1FNQ - chains L and M of the 3 polymer chains in the assembly; structure by X-ray diffraction, 2.60 A resolution.

# Chain L
Name: Reaction center protein L chain
Source organism: Rhodobacter sphaeroides
Reference sequence: P02954 (RCEL_RHOSH); residues 1-281 here = UniProt positions 1-281
Sequence (281 residues; each row starts with the number of its first residue):
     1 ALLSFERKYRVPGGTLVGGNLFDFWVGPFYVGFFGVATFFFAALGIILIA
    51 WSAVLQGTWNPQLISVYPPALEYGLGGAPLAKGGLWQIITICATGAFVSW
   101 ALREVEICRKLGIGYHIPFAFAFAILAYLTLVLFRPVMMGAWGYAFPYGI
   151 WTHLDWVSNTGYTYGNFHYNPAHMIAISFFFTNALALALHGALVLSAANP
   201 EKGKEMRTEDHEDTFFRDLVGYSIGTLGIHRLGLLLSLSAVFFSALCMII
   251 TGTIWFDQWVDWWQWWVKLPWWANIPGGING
Sequence notes: engineered mutation E209 (Pro in P02954)
Bound ions: bacteriochlorophyll a Mg site 1 near H153 (its only coordinating residue here); bacteriochlorophyll a Mg site 2 near H173 (its only coordinating residue here); Fe ion: H190, H230 (shared with H219(M), E234(M), H266(M) of chain M)
Small-molecule neighbours:
  - bacteriochlorophyll a (BCL), molecule 1: I46, Y128, L131, F146, I150, H153, L154, W156, V157
  - bacteriochlorophyll a (BCL), molecule 2: F97, F121, A124, I125, A127, Y128, L131, W156, V157, S158, T160, G161, Y162, N166, F167, H168, H173, A176, I177, F180, F181, V241, S244, A245, C247, M248
  - bacteriochlorophyll a (BCL), molecule 3: V157, Y162, H168, F181
  - bacteriochlorophyll a (BCL), molecule 4: H168, M174, I177, S178, F181, T182, L185
  - bacteriopheophytin a (BPH), molecule 1: T38, F41, A42, G45, I49, I89, C92, A93, A96, F97, W100, E104, I117, A120, F121, F123, A124, Y128, F146, Y148, G149, I150, H153, L238, V241
  - bacteriopheophytin a (BPH), molecule 2: F181, A184, L185, A188, L189, F216, L219, V220
  - ubiquinone-10 (U10), molecule 1: V26, F29, Y30, V31, G35, T38, F39, W100, R103
  - ubiquinone-10 (U10), molecule 2: A186, L189, H190, L193, D213, F216, V220, Y222, S223, I224, G225, I229, L232

# Chain M
Name: Reaction center protein M chain
Source organism: Rhodobacter sphaeroides
Reference sequence: P02953 (RCEM_RHOSH); residue numbers follow UniProt; this construct covers 1-307
Sequence (307 residues; each row starts with the number of its first residue):
     1 AEYQNIFSQVQVRGPADLGMTEDVNLANRSGVGPFSTLLGWFGNAQLGPI
    51 YLGSLGVLSLFSGLMWFFTIGIWFWYQAGWNPAVFLRDLFFFSLEPPAPE
   101 YGLSFAAPLKEGGLWLIASFFMFVAVWSWWGRTYLRAQALGMGKHTAWAF
   151 LSAIWLWMVLGFIRPILMGSWSEAVPYGIFSHLDWTNNFSLVHGNLFYNP
   201 FHGLSIAFLYGSALLFAMHGATILAVSRFGGERELEQIADRGTAAERAAL
   251 FWRWTMGFNATMEGIHRWAIWMAVLVTLTGGIGILLSGTVVDNWYVWGQN
   301 HGMAPLN
Not modelled in the structure: 303-307
Bound ions: bacteriochlorophyll a Mg site 1 near H182 (its only coordinating residue here); bacteriochlorophyll a Mg site 2 near H202 (its only coordinating residue here); Fe ion: H219, E234, H266 (shared with H190(L), H230(L) of chain L)
Small-molecule neighbours:
  - bacteriochlorophyll a (BCL), molecule 1: W66, M122, V126, F150, A153, L156, W157, L160, W185, T186, N187, F189, S190, N195, L196, F197, H202, S205, I206, L209, Y210, V276, T277, G280, I284
  - bacteriochlorophyll a (BCL), molecule 2: F90, M122, W157, L160, V175, I179, H182, L183, W185, T186
  - bacteriochlorophyll a (BCL), molecule 3: T186, F197, Y210
  - bacteriochlorophyll a (BCL), molecule 4: F197, G203, I206, A207, Y210, G211, L214
  - bacteriopheophytin a (BPH), molecule 1: S59, L60, G63, L64, W66, F67, A125, V126, W129, T133, T146, A149, F150, S152, A153, A273, V274, T277
  - bacteriopheophytin a (BPH), molecule 2: Y210, A213, L214, A217, M218, W252, T255, M256
  - spheroidene (SPO): W66, F67, F68, I70, G71, F74, W75, F85, L89, W115, L116, S119, F120, M122, F123, W157, M158, L160, G161, F162, W171, V175, Y177, G178, I179, H182
  - ubiquinone-10 (U10), molecule 1: I50, L52, L60, W129
  - ubiquinone-10 (U10), molecule 2: L214, L215, M218, H219, T222, I223, A245, A248, A249, W252, M256, F258, N259, A260, T261, M262, I265, W268, M272

# How chain L and chain M interact
Residue-residue contacts (218; chain L residue first):
  A1(L) - R253(M)  hydrogen bond (backbone-side chain)
  L3(L) - L250(M)  hydrophobic
  L3(L) - R253(M)
  L3(L) - N259(M)
  F5(L) - R241(M)
  F5(L) - E246(M)
  F5(L) - L250(M)  hydrophobic
  E6(L) - L250(M)
  E6(L) - R253(M)  salt bridge
  E6(L) - W254(M)  hydrogen bond
  K8(L) - E246(M)  salt bridge
  Y9(L) - T243(M)  hydrogen bond
  Y9(L) - E246(M)  hydrogen bond
  Y9(L) - R247(M)
  Y9(L) - L250(M)  hydrophobic
  Y9(L) - W254(M)
  R10(L) - W254(M)
  W25(L) - W254(M)
  P28(L) - R253(M)
  P28(L) - W254(M)
  P28(L) - G257(M)
  F29(L) - W254(M)
  F29(L) - T255(M)
  F29(L) - M256(M)
  F29(L) - G257(M)
  Y30(L) - W254(M)  hydrogen bond (backbone-backbone)
  W100(L) - T255(M)
  R103(L) - W254(M)  hydrogen bond (side chain-backbone)
  R103(L) - T255(M)  hydrogen bond (side chain-backbone)
  E104(L) - F251(M)
  E104(L) - T255(M)
  I107(L) - F251(M)  hydrophobic
  I107(L) - W254(M)
  I107(L) - T255(M)
  C108(L) - F251(M)  hydrophobic
  K110(L) - W254(M)
  L111(L) - R247(M)  hydrogen bond (backbone-side chain)
  L111(L) - F251(M)
  L111(L) - W254(M)  hydrophobic
  G112(L) - R228(M)  hydrogen bond (backbone-side chain)
  G112(L) - F229(M)
  I113(L) - A225(M)
  I113(L) - V226(M)  hydrophobic
  I113(L) - R228(M)
  I113(L) - F229(M)  hydrophobic
  I113(L) - F251(M)  hydrophobic
  G114(L) - A225(M)  hydrogen bond (backbone-backbone)
  G114(L) - R228(M)
  Y115(L) - E2(M)
  H116(L) - Q4(M)  hydrogen bond (side chain-backbone)
  H116(L) - A221(M)
  H116(L) - L224(M)
  H116(L) - A225(M)
  I117(L) - A221(M)  hydrophobic
  I117(L) - T222(M)
  I117(L) - F251(M)  hydrophobic
  I117(L) - W252(M)  hydrophobic
  W151(L) - F197(M)
  L154(L) - F197(M)
  D155(L) - Y198(M)
  V157(L) - F197(M)  hydrophobic
  S158(L) - F197(M)
  Y162(L) - N187(M)  hydrogen bond
  Y162(L) - L191(M)
  N166(L) - D184(M)
  N166(L) - N187(M)
  H168(L) - L183(M)  hydrogen bond (side chain-backbone)
  H168(L) - T186(M)
  H168(L) - N187(M)
  Y169(L) - F180(M)
  Y169(L) - D184(M)  hydrogen bond
  M174(L) - F180(M)  hydrophobic
  F180(L) - A213(M)  hydrophobic
  N183(L) - S212(M)
  N183(L) - A213(M)
  N183(L) - F216(M)
  A184(L) - A273(M)
  A186(L) - F216(M)
  L187(L) - S212(M)
  L187(L) - F216(M)
  L187(L) - A269(M)
  L187(L) - A273(M)  hydrophobic
  A188(L) - A273(M)
  L189(L) - T146(M)
  H190(L) - H219(M)  hydrogen bond
  H190(L) - E234(M)  salt bridge
  H190(L) - H266(M)  hydrogen bond
  G191(L) - H266(M)
  A192(L) - H145(M)
  A192(L) - T146(M)
  A192(L) - I270(M)  hydrophobic
  V194(L) - E234(M)
  V194(L) - L235(M)
  V194(L) - H266(M)
  L195(L) - H145(M)
  L195(L) - E263(M)
  L195(L) - H266(M)
  L195(L) - R267(M)
  S196(L) - M142(M)
  S196(L) - G143(M)  hydrogen bond (backbone-backbone)
  S196(L) - H145(M)
  A197(L) - L235(M)  hydrophobic
  A198(L) - L235(M)  hydrophobic
  N199(L) - G143(M)
  N199(L) - E263(M)  hydrogen bond
  N199(L) - R267(M)
  P200(L) - G141(M)
  P200(L) - G143(M)
  E201(L) - Q138(M)
  E201(L) - G141(M)  hydrogen bond (backbone-backbone)
  E201(L) - K144(M)  salt bridge
  M206(L) - L235(M)
  R207(L) - E22(M)  salt bridge
  R207(L) - L140(M)  hydrogen bond (side chain-backbone)
  R207(L) - G141(M)
  R207(L) - M142(M)
  R207(L) - L235(M)
  T208(L) - L235(M)
  E209(L) - E232(M)
  E209(L) - R233(M)
  E209(L) - E234(M)
  E209(L) - L235(M)
  D210(L) - M20(M)
  H211(L) - M20(M)
  H211(L) - E22(M)  salt bridge
  H211(L) - L140(M)
  H211(L) - M142(M)
  E212(L) - M142(M)
  E212(L) - L235(M)
  D213(L) - N44(M)
  T214(L) - G19(M)
  T214(L) - M20(M)  hydrogen bond (side chain-backbone)
  T214(L) - R29(M)
  T214(L) - L140(M)
  F215(L) - T133(M)
  F215(L) - R136(M)
  F215(L) - A137(M)
  F215(L) - L140(M)  hydrophobic
  F215(L) - M142(M)  hydrophobic
  R217(L) - N44(M)
  R217(L) - Q46(M)
  R217(L) - P49(M)
  R217(L) - I50(M)
  R217(L) - Y51(M)
  D218(L) - V24(M)
  D218(L) - R29(M)  salt bridge
  D218(L) - I50(M)
  D218(L) - Y51(M)  hydrogen bond (backbone-backbone)
  D218(L) - R132(M)  hydrogen bond (backbone-side chain)
  D218(L) - R136(M)
  L219(L) - I50(M)
  L219(L) - W129(M)
  L219(L) - R132(M)  hydrogen bond (backbone-side chain)
  V220(L) - I50(M)
  V220(L) - W129(M)  hydrophobic
  G221(L) - L47(M)
  G221(L) - G48(M)
  G221(L) - I50(M)
  Y222(L) - L39(M)  hydrophobic
  Y222(L) - N44(M)  hydrogen bond (side chain-backbone)
  Y222(L) - Q46(M)
  Y222(L) - L47(M)  hydrophobic
  S223(L) - N44(M)
  I224(L) - G43(M)
  I224(L) - N44(M)  hydrogen bond (backbone-backbone)
  G225(L) - N44(M)
  T226(L) - E232(M)  hydrogen bond (side chain-backbone)
  L227(L) - N5(M)
  L227(L) - L224(M)  hydrophobic
  L227(L) - E232(M)
  G228(L) - F42(M)
  I229(L) - F216(M)
  H230(L) - H219(M)  hydrogen bond
  H230(L) - G220(M)
  H230(L) - I223(M)
  H230(L) - E234(M)  salt bridge
  R231(L) - Y3(M)
  R231(L) - N5(M)  hydrogen bond (side chain-backbone)
  R231(L) - I6(M)  hydrogen bond (side chain-backbone)
  R231(L) - F7(M)
  R231(L) - S8(M)  hydrogen bond
  R231(L) - W41(M)
  R231(L) - F42(M)  hydrogen bond (side chain-backbone)
  R231(L) - L224(M)
  L232(L) - F42(M)  hydrophobic
  G233(L) - F216(M)
  L234(L) - A217(M)
  L234(L) - A221(M)  hydrophobic
  L234(L) - L224(M)  hydrophobic
  S237(L) - A213(M)  hydrogen bond (side chain-backbone)
  S237(L) - F216(M)
  S237(L) - A217(M)
  W263(L) - F180(M)  hydrophobic
  W266(L) - L86(M)  hydrogen bond (side chain-backbone)
  W266(L) - R87(M)  hydrogen bond (side chain-backbone)
  V267(L) - R87(M)
  V267(L) - D88(M)
  W272(L) - A83(M)
  W272(L) - L86(M)  hydrophobic
  W272(L) - R87(M)  hydrogen bond (backbone-side chain)
  I275(L) - N81(M)
  I275(L) - A83(M)  hydrophobic
  I275(L) - V84(M)  hydrophobic
  I275(L) - R87(M)  hydrogen bond (backbone-side chain)
  P276(L) - V84(M)
  G277(L) - V84(M)
  G277(L) - R87(M)  hydrogen bond (backbone-side chain)
  G278(L) - Q77(M)  hydrogen bond (backbone-backbone)
  G278(L) - V84(M)
  G278(L) - D88(M)
  I279(L) - Q77(M)
  I279(L) - D88(M)  hydrogen bond (backbone-side chain)
  I279(L) - F91(M)  hydrophobic
  I279(L) - F92(M)  hydrophobic
  N280(L) - R87(M)
  N280(L) - D88(M)  hydrogen bond
  N280(L) - F91(M)
  G281(L) - R87(M)
Other interface residues (no listed pair), chain L (99 interface residues in all): L2, A120, F181, L193, K204, L235, A273
Other interface residues (no listed pair), chain M (100 interface residues in all): D17, A78, F90, N195, L209, M218, I238, A239, A249, M272

# Summary
The interface between chain L and chain M involves 99 residues on one side and 100 on the other, with 41
hydrogen bonds and 8 salt bridges. Polar pairs include E6(L)-R253(M), K8(L)-E246(M) and H190(L)-E234(M).
Here chain L is Reaction center protein L chain and chain M is Reaction center protein M chain, both from
Rhodobacter sphaeroides. Entry 1FNQ (Crystal structure analysis of the mutant reaction center pro L209-> glu
from the photosynthetic purple bacterium ...) was determined by X-ray diffraction, deposited together with
1F6N and 1FNP.
